PDB entry 3M32 | X-ray diffraction, 1.35 A resolution | chains A and B of the 6 polymer chains in the assembly

# Chain A
Name: Methyl-coenzyme M reductase I subunit alpha
From: Methanothermobacter marburgensis
Notes: EC 2.8.4.1
Reference sequence: P11558 (MCRA_METTM); residue numbers follow UniProt; this construct covers 2-550
Amino-acid sequence (549 residues; numbered 2 to 550; the number before each row is that of its first residue):
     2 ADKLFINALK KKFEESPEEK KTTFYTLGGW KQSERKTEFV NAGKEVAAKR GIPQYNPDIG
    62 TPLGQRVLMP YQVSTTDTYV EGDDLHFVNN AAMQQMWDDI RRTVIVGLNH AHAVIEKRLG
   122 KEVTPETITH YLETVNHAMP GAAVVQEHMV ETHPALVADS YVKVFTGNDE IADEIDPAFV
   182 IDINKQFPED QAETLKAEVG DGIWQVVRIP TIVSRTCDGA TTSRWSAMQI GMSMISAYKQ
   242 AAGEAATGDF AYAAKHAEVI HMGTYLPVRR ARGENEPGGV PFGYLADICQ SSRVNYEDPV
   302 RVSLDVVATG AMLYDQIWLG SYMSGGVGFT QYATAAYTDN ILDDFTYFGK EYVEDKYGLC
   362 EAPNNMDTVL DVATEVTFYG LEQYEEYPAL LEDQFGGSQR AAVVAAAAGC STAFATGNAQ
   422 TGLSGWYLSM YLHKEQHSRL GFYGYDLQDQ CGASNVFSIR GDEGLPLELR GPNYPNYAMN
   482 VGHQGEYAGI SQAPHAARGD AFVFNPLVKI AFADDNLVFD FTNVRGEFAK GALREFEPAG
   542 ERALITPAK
Unresolved in the structure: 550
Modified / non-standard residues: His257 (n1-methylated histidine; MHS); Arg271 (5-methyl-arginine; AGM); Gln400 (2-methyl-glutamine; MGN); Gly445 (thioglycin; GL3); Cys452 (s-methylcysteine; SMC)
Ion coordination: factor 430 Ni: Gln147 (together with 1-thioethanesulfonic acid, SHT)
Residues lining bound ligands:
  - 1-thioethanesulfonic acid / SHT / Coenzyme B, molecule 1: Gln147, Arg225, Lys256, His257
  - 1-thioethanesulfonic acid / SHT / Coenzyme B, molecule 2: Arg270, Arg271, Leu320, Met324, Ser325, Phe330, Tyr333, Phe443, Tyr444, Gly445, Ala479, Met480, Asn481, Val482
  - factor 430 (F43), molecule 1: Ala143, Ala144, Val145, Val146, Gln147, Met150, Val151, Met229, Gln230, Met233, Ile236, Ala243, Gly244
  - factor 430 (F43), molecule 2: Gly326, Gly327, Val328, Gly329, Phe330, Thr331, Gln332, Tyr333, Phe396, Gly397, Gly398, Gln400, Gly442, Phe443
  - Zn2+ (ZN): Arg102, Ser215, Arg216, Cys218
Curated features (UniProtKB/Swiss-Prot):
  - binding site (coenzyme F430): Gln147
  - binding site (coenzyme B): Arg225, Lys256, His257, Arg270
  - binding site (coenzyme M): Tyr333, Tyr444
  - modified residue: His257 (Pros-methylhistidine), Arg271 (5-methylarginine), Gly445 (1-thioglycine), Asp450 (Z: -2,3-didehydroaspartate), Cys452 (S-methylcysteine)

# Chain B
Name: Methyl-coenzyme M reductase I subunit beta
From: Methanothermobacter marburgensis
Notes: EC 2.8.4.1
Reference sequence: P11560 (MCRB_METTM); numbering as in UniProt (aligned over 2-443)
Amino-acid sequence (442 residues; numbered 2 to 443; the number before each row is that of its first residue):
     2 AKFEDKVDLY DDRGNLVEEQ VPLEALSPLR NPAIKSIVQG IKRTVAVNLE GIENALKTAK
    62 VGGPACKIMG RELDLDIVGN AESIAAAAKE MIQVTEDDDT NVELLGGGKR ALVQVPSARF
   122 DVAAEYSAAP LVTATAFVQA IINEFDVSMY DANMVKAAVL GRYPQSVEYM GANIATMLDI
   182 PQKLEGPGYA LRNIMVNHVV AATLKNTLQA AALSTILEQT AMFEMGDAVG AFERMHLLGL
   242 AYQGMNADNL VFDLVKANGK EGTVGSVIAD LVERALEDGV IKVEKELTDY KVYGTDDLAM
   302 WNAYAAAGLM AATMVNQGAA RAAQGVSSTL LYYNDLIEFE TGLPSVDFGK VEGTAVGFSF
   362 FSHSIYGGGG PGIFNGNHIV TRHSKGFAIP CVAAAMALDA GTQMFSPEAT SGLIKEVFSQ
   422 VDEFREPLKY VVEAAAEIKN EI
Ion coordination: Mg2+ near Asp271 (its only coordinating residue here)
Residues lining bound ligands:
  - 1-thioethanesulfonic acid / SHT / Coenzyme B: Phe361, Phe362, Ser365, Tyr367, Gly368, Gly369, His379, Ile380, Val381
  - factor 430 (F43): Ser365, Ile366, Tyr367
Curated features (UniProtKB/Swiss-Prot):
  - binding site (coenzyme M): Tyr367
  - binding site (coenzyme B): Gly369

# Interface between chain A and chain B
Contacting residue pairs (55):
  Val269(A) with Gln183(B); Lys184(B)
  Arg270(A) with Glu186(B); His379(B), hydrogen bond; Ile380(B)
  Arg271(A) with Glu186(B); Ile380(B)
  Phe330(A) with Tyr367(B), hydrophobic
  Lys435(A) with Asp336(B), salt bridge; Glu353(B), salt bridge
  Glu436(A) with Phe340(B)
  Phe443(A) with Phe361(B), hydrophobic
  Tyr444(A) with Val357(B); Ser360(B); Phe361(B), hydrophobic; His364(B)
  Gly445(A) with Val357(B); Phe361(B)
  Tyr446(A) with Val357(B)
  Asp447(A) with Val357(B)
  Leu448(A) with Gly354(B); Val357(B); Gly358(B); Val381(B); His384(B)
  Gln451(A) with Gly350(B); Glu353(B); Gly354(B)
  Cys452(A) with Gly350(B); Lys351(B); His384(B)
  Ser455(A) with Phe349(B); Lys351(B), hydrogen bond
  Asn456(A) with Lys351(B), hydrogen bond
  Arg461(A) with Asp228(B), salt bridge; Phe233(B); Met236(B); His237(B), hydrogen bond; Lys386(B)
  Asp463(A) with Tyr190(B), hydrogen bond; Met226(B); Arg383(B), salt bridge; Lys386(B), salt bridge
  Glu464(A) with Lys351(B); Lys386(B), salt bridge
  Pro476(A) with Ile380(B); Arg383(B); His384(B)
  Asn477(A) with His384(B), hydrogen bond
  Ala479(A) with Ile380(B), hydrophobic
  Met480(A) with Phe362(B), hydrophobic; Ile380(B); Val381(B), hydrophobic; His384(B)
  Asn481(A) with Phe361(B)
Other interface residues (no listed pair), chain A (28 interface residues in all): Pro268, Ser325, Ile460, Gly462
Other interface residues (no listed pair), chain B (31 interface residues in all): Asp348, Thr355

# Overview
The interface between chain A and chain B involves 28 residues on one side and 31 on the other; the contacts
include 6 hydrogen bonds and 6 salt bridges. Polar pairs include Lys435(A)-Asp336(B), Lys435(A)-Glu353(B) and
Arg461(A)-Asp228(B).
Here chain A is Methyl-coenzyme M reductase I subunit alpha and chain B is Methyl-coenzyme M reductase I
subunit beta, both from Methanothermobacter marburgensis. Entry 3M32 (Structural Insight into Methyl-Coenzyme
M Reductase Chemistry using Coenzyme B Analogues) was determined by X-ray diffraction together with 3M1V,
3M2R, 3M2U, 3M2V and 3M30 from the same study.
